PDB entry 2PQA | X-ray diffraction, 2.50 A resolution | chains A and B

[Chain A]
Protein: Replication protein A 32 kDa subunit
From: Homo sapiens
UniProt: P15927 (RFA2_HUMAN); numbering as in UniProt (aligned over 42-172)
Amino-acid sequence (131 residues; each row starts with the number of its first residue):
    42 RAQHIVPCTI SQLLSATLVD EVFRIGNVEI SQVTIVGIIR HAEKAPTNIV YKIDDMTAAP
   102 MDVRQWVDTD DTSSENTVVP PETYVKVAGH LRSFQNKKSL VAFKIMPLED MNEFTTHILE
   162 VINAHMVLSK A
Disordered / not traced: 115-117
Swiss-Prot annotation at these positions:
  - DNA-binding region: Val74 to Pro148 (OB)

[Chain B]
Protein: Replication protein A 14 kDa subunit
From: Homo sapiens
UniProt: P35244 (RFA3_HUMAN); residue numbers follow UniProt; this construct covers 1-121
Amino-acid sequence (142 residues; row label = number of the first residue in the row; numbers below 1 keep their minus sign (Met-20 is residue -20)):
   -20 MGHHHHHHHH HHSSGHIEGR HMVDMMDLPR SRINAGMLAQ FIDKPVCFVG RLEKIHPTGK
    40 MFILSDGEGK NGTIELMEPL DEEISGIVEV VGRVTAKATI LCTSYVQFKE DSHPFDLGLY
   100 NEAVKIIHDF PQFYPLGIVQ HD
Disordered / not traced: -20 to 2, 117-121
Sequence notes: expression tag (-20 to 0)
Swiss-Prot annotation at these positions:
  - modified residue: Val2 (N-acetylvaline)
  - cross-link (Glycyl lysine isopeptide (Lys-Gly)): Lys23 (interchain with G-Cter in ubiquitin), Lys39 (interchain with G-Cter in ubiquitin), Lys88 (interchain with G-Cter in ubiquitin)

[Chain A / chain B interface]
Residue-residue contacts (52):
  Thr50(A) - Tyr113(B)
  Thr50(A) - Pro114(B)
  Ser52(A) - Pro114(B)  hydrogen bond (side chain-backbone)
  Gln53(A) - Phe112(B)  hydrogen bond (side chain-backbone)
  Gln53(A) - Pro114(B)
  Ile79(A) - Val85(B)  hydrophobic
  Arg81(A) - Met5(B)
  Asp95(A) - Met5(B)
  Asp95(A) - Arg9(B)  salt bridge
  Met97(A) - Pro8(B)
  Met97(A) - Arg9(B)  hydrogen bond (backbone-backbone)
  Met97(A) - Arg11(B)
  Met97(A) - Cys26(B)  hydrophobic
  Met97(A) - Val70(B)  hydrophobic
  Thr98(A) - Pro8(B)
  Thr98(A) - Tyr113(B)
  Thr98(A) - Gly116(B)
  Ala99(A) - Leu7(B)
  Ala99(A) - Arg9(B)  hydrogen bond (backbone-side chain)
  Ala100(A) - Asp6(B)
  Pro101(A) - Met5(B)
  Pro101(A) - Asp6(B)
  Glu123(A) - Tyr84(B)
  Glu123(A) - Val85(B)
  Tyr125(A) - Arg11(B)  hydrogen bond
  Tyr125(A) - Glu68(B)  hydrogen bond
  Tyr125(A) - Phe87(B)  hydrophobic
  Glu150(A) - Ser91(B)  hydrogen bond (backbone-side chain)
  Asp151(A) - His92(B)  salt bridge
  Met152(A) - Phe87(B)  hydrophobic
  Met152(A) - Phe94(B)
  Asn153(A) - Pro93(B)  hydrogen bond (side chain-backbone)
  Asn153(A) - Phe94(B)
  Asn153(A) - Asp95(B)  hydrogen bond (side chain-backbone)
  Phe155(A) - Arg11(B)
  Phe155(A) - Phe87(B)  hydrophobic
  Phe155(A) - Tyr99(B)  hydrophobic
  Thr156(A) - Phe94(B)
  Thr156(A) - Leu98(B)
  Thr156(A) - Tyr99(B)
  Thr156(A) - Ala102(B)
  Ile159(A) - Ile106(B)  hydrophobic
  Ile159(A) - Tyr113(B)  hydrophobic
  Leu160(A) - Ala102(B)  hydrophobic
  Leu160(A) - Ile105(B)  hydrophobic
  Val162(A) - Phe112(B)
  Ile163(A) - Ile105(B)  hydrophobic
  Ile163(A) - Ile106(B)  hydrophobic
  Ile163(A) - Phe112(B)
  His166(A) - Phe112(B)
  Met167(A) - Phe112(B)  hydrophobic
  Ser170(A) - Phe112(B)
Also at the interface, not in a pair above, chain A (27 interface residues in all): Asp96
Also at the interface, not in a pair above, chain B (28 interface residues in all): Ser83, Lys88

[Overview]
27 residues of chain A and 28 residues of chain B are in contact, with 9 hydrogen bonds and 2 salt bridges.
Polar contacts include Asp95(A)-Arg9(B), Asp151(A)-His92(B) and Ser52(A)-Pro114(B). UniProt lists a
DNA-binding region on chain A.
Here chain A is Replication protein A 32 kDa subunit and chain B is Replication protein A 14 kDa subunit, both
from Homo sapiens. Entry 2PQA (Crystal Structure of Full-length Human RPA 14/32 Heterodimer) was determined by
X-ray diffraction together with 2PI2 from the same study.
